Entry 6PXC (X-ray diffraction, 1.60 A resolution); this record covers chains A and U.

[Chain A]
Name: Ras GTPase-activating protein 1
Organism: Homo sapiens
UniProtKB: P20936 (RASA1_HUMAN); numbering as in UniProt (aligned over 174-280)
Amino-acid sequence (109 residues; each row starts with the number of its first residue):
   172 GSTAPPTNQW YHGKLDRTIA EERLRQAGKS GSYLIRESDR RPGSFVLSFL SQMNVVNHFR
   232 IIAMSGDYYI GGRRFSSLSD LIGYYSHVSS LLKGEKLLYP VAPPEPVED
Disordered / not traced: 172-173, 278-280
Construct notes: expression tag (172-173); engineered mutation Ser236 (Cys in P20936), Ser261 (Cys in P20936)
From the paper describing this entry:
  - conformationally variable residues (side-chain flip): Arg212, Arg231
  - mutagenesis - R207A: abolished binding to phosphopeptide of p190RhoGAP (chain U)

[Chain U]
Name: phosphopeptide of p190RhoGAP
Amino-acid sequence (14 residues; numbered 1099 to 1112; the number before each row is that of its first residue):
  1099 XEEENIYSVP HDST
Disordered / not traced: 1112
Modified positions: ACE (acetyl group) at position 1099; Tyr1105 (O-phosphotyrosine; PTR)
From the paper describing this entry:
  - post-translational modification sites: Tyr1105

[Chain A / chain U interface]
Contacting residue pairs (26):
  Arg188(A) - Asn1103(U)
  Arg188(A) - Ile1104(U)  hydrogen bond (side chain-backbone)
  Arg188(A) - Tyr1105(U)
  Arg207(A) - Tyr1105(U)
  Ser209(A) - Tyr1105(U)
  Asp210(A) - Tyr1105(U)
  Arg211(A) - Glu1101(U)  hydrogen bond (side chain-backbone)
  Arg211(A) - Glu1102(U)
  Arg211(A) - Asn1103(U)
  Arg211(A) - Tyr1105(U)
  Val217(A) - Tyr1105(U)
  Asn228(A) - Ser1106(U)
  His229(A) - Tyr1105(U)
  His229(A) - Ser1106(U)  hydrogen bond (backbone-backbone)
  Phe230(A) - Ser1106(U)
  Phe230(A) - Val1107(U)
  Phe230(A) - Pro1108(U)
  Arg231(A) - Tyr1105(U)
  Ile241(A) - Pro1108(U)  hydrophobic
  Tyr256(A) - Pro1108(U)
  Tyr256(A) - Asp1110(U)  hydrogen bond
  Ser260(A) - Asp1110(U)  hydrogen bond
  Ser261(A) - Asp1110(U)
  Leu262(A) - Pro1108(U)
  Leu262(A) - His1109(U)  hydrogen bond (backbone-backbone)
  Lys264(A) - His1109(U)
Also at the interface, not in a pair above, chain A (20 interface residues in all): Gly242, Gly243, Tyr255, Leu263
Also at the interface, not in a pair above, chain U (12 interface residues in all): Glu1100, Ser1111
From the paper, about this interface:
  - pairs named by the authors: Arg188(A)-Tyr1105(U), Arg207(A)-Tyr1105(U), Ser209(A)-Tyr1105(U), Arg211(A)-Glu1101(U) (hydrogen bond), His229(A)-Tyr1105(U) (backbone contact), Phe230(A)-Pro1108(U), Arg231(A)-Tyr1105(U) (cation-pi contact), Ile241(A)-Pro1108(U), Tyr256(A)-Pro1108(U), Tyr256(A)-Asp1110(U), Ser260(A)-Asp1110(U), Leu262(A)-Pro1108(U), Leu262(A)-His1109(U) (backbone contact)
  - interface residues, chain U: Pro1108(U)

[In short]
20 residues of chain A and 12 residues of chain U are in contact; the contacts include 6 hydrogen bonds. Among
the polar pairs are Arg188(A)-Ile1104(U), Arg211(A)-Glu1101(U) and Tyr256(A)-Asp1110(U). The authors report
contacts between Arg188(A) and Tyr1105(U), Arg207(A) and Tyr1105(U) and Ser209(A) and Tyr1105(U) among others;
a hydrogen bond between Arg211(A) and Glu1101(U); backbone contacts between His229(A) and Tyr1105(U) and
Leu262(A) and His1109(U). The paper reports that R207A of chain A abolishes binding to phosphopeptide of
p190RhoGAP (chain U); the interface residue Pro1108(U).
Chain A is Ras GTPase-activating protein 1 (Homo sapiens) and chain U is phosphopeptide of p190RhoGAP; the
structure, N-Terminal SH2 domain of the p120RasGAP bound to a p190RhoGAP phosphotyrosine peptide, was
determined by X-ray diffraction (same publication as 6PXB).
